7XR0 - chains C and E of the 6 polymer chains in the assembly; structure by X-ray diffraction, 2.70 A resolution.

Chain C:
Name: Tubulin alpha-1B chain
Organism: Sus scrofa
UniProt: Q2XVP4 (TBA1B_PIG); residues 1-450 here = UniProt positions 1-450
Chain sequence (450 residues; each row starts with the number of its first residue):
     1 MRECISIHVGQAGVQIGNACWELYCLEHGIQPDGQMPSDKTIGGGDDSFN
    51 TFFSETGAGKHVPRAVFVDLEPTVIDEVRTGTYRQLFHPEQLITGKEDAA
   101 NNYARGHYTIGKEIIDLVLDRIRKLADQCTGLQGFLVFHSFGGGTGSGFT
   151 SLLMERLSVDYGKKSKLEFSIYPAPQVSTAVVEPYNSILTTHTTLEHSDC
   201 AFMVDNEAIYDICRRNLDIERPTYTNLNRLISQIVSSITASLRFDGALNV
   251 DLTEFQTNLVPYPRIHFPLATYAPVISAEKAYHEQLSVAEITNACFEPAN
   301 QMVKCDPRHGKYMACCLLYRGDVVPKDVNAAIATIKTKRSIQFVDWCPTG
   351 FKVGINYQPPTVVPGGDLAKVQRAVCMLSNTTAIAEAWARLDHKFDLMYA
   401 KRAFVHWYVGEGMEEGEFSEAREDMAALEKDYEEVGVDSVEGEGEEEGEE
Disordered / not traced: 441-450
Swiss-Prot annotation at these positions:
  - motif: Met-1 to Cys-4 (MREC motif)
  - active site: Glu-254
  - binding site (GTP): Gly-10, Gln-11, Ala-12, Gln-15, Glu-71, Ala-99, Ser-140, Gly-143, Gly-144, Thr-145, Gly-146, Thr-179, Glu-183, Asn-206, Tyr-224, Asn-228, Leu-252
  - binding site (Mg(2+)): Glu-71
  - modified residue: Lys-40 (N6,N6,N6-trimethyllysine), Ser-48 (Phosphoserine), Ser-232 (Phosphoserine), Tyr-282 (3'-nitrotyrosine), Arg-339 (Omega-N-methylarginine), Ser-439 (Phosphoserine), Glu-443 (5-glutamyl polyglutamate), Glu-445 (5-glutamyl polyglutamate)
  - cross-link (Glycyl lysine isopeptide (Lys-Gly)): Lys-326 (interchain with G-Cter in ubiquitin), Lys-370 (interchain with G-Cter in ubiquitin)
Bound ions: Ca2+: Asp-39, Thr-41, Gly-44, Glu-55
Ligand contacts:
  - GTP (guanosine-5'-triphosphate): Gly-10, Gln-11, Ala-12, Gln-15, Ile-16, Asp-69, Asp-98, Ala-99, Ala-100, Asn-101, Ser-140, Gly-142, Gly-143, Gly-144, Thr-145, Gly-146, Ile-171, Pro-173, Val-177, Ser-178, Thr-179, Glu-183, Asn-206, Tyr-224, Leu-227, Asn-228, Ile-231
  - GWC (2-chloranyl-5-fluoranyl-N-(4-methoxyphenyl)-N-methyl-quinazolin-4-amine): Thr-179, Ala-180, Val-181

Chain E:
Name: Stathmin-4
Organism: Mus musculus
UniProt: P63042 (STMN4_MOUSE); residues 5-145 here correspond to UniProt positions 49-189 (UniProt number = residue number + 44)
Chain sequence (143 residues; row label = number of the first residue in the row):
     3 MADMEVIELNKCTSGQSFEVILKPPSFDGVPEFNASLPRRRDPSLEEIQK
    53 KLEAAEERRKYQEAELLKHLAEKREHEREVIQKAIEENNNFIKMAKEKLA
   103 QKMESNKENREAHLAAMLERLQEKDKHAEEVRKNKELKEEASR
Disordered / not traced: 3-5, 29-43, 144-145
Differences from the reference sequence: initiating methionine (3); expression tag (4)

Interface between chain C and chain E:
Pairs across the interface (29; chain C residue first):
  His-107(C) / Lys-104(E)  hydrogen bond
  His-107(C) / Met-105(E)
  Tyr-108(C) / Lys-104(E)
  Tyr-108(C) / Met-105(E)  hydrophobic
  Tyr-108(C) / Asn-108(E)
  Thr-109(C) / Arg-112(E)
  Lys-112(C) / Met-105(E)
  Glu-155(C) / Leu-101(E)
  Glu-155(C) / Lys-104(E)  salt bridge
  Arg-156(C) / Leu-101(E)
  Ser-158(C) / Phe-93(E)
  Val-159(C) / Ile-94(E)
  Val-159(C) / Ala-97(E)  hydrophobic
  Val-159(C) / Lys-98(E)
  Gly-162(C) / Asn-90(E)
  Gly-162(C) / Ile-94(E)
  Lys-163(C) / Asn-90(E)
  Lys-163(C) / Phe-93(E)
  His-197(C) / Phe-93(E)
  Val-409(C) / His-115(E)
  Gly-410(C) / Arg-112(E)
  Gly-410(C) / His-115(E)
  Glu-411(C) / Asn-108(E)
  Glu-411(C) / Arg-112(E)  salt bridge
  Gly-412(C) / Asn-108(E)
  Gly-412(C) / Asn-111(E)  hydrogen bond (backbone-side chain)
  Gly-412(C) / Arg-112(E)
  Met-413(C) / Asn-108(E)
  Glu-414(C) / Asn-111(E)  hydrogen bond
Interface residues without a listed pair, chain C (21 interface residues in all): Arg-105, Leu-152, Thr-193, Glu-196
Interface residues without a listed pair, chain E (13 interface residues in all): Ser-107

Summary:
21 residues of chain C and 13 residues of chain E are in contact; the contacts include 3 hydrogen bonds and 2
salt bridges. Among the polar pairs are Glu-155(C)/Lys-104(E), Glu-411(C)/Arg-112(E) and
His-107(C)/Lys-104(E). Bound to chain C: GTP and compound GWC.
Here chain C is Tubulin alpha-1B chain (Sus scrofa) and chain E is Stathmin-4 (Mus musculus). Entry 7XR0
(Crystal structure of T2R-TTL-27a complex) was determined by X-ray diffraction.
